Entry 5MFQ (X-ray diffraction, 1.90 A resolution); this record covers chains A and B.

Chain A (and B):
Protein: Glutamate receptor ionotropic, kainate 1
Source organism: Rattus norvegicus
Notes: chain B of this document is another copy of the same molecule, construct and numbering; everything in this record applies to it too
Reference sequence: P22756 (GRIK1_RAT), isoform P22756-2; residue numbers follow UniProt; this construct covers 430-544, 667-805
Chain sequence (257 residues; each row starts with the number of its first residue; note: 120 numbers in that range are skipped by the numbering (no residue carries them; nothing is unmodelled there)):
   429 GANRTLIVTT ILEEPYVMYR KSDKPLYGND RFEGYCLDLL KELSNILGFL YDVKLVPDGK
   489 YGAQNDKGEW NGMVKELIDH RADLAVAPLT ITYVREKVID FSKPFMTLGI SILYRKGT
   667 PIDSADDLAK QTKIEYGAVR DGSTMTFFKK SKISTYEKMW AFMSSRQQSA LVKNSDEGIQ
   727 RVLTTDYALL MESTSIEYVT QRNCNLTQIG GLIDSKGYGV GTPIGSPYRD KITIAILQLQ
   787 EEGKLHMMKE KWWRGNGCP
Disordered / not traced: 429-431, 805 (chain B: 429-431)
Differences from the reference sequence: cloning artifact (429); conflict Gly462 (Ala in P22756); linker (545-546)
Disulfide bonds: Cys750-Cys804

How chain A and chain B interact:
Contacting residue pairs - 36 pairs, chain A then chain B:
  Ile519(A) with Lys531(B); Leu783(B), hydrophobic
  Thr520(A) with Leu783(B); Glu787(B)
  Tyr521(A) with Ile780(B), hydrophobic; Leu783(B); Gln784(B); Glu787(B), hydrogen bond (backbone-side chain)
  Glu524(A) with Lys531(B), salt bridge; Thr779(B); Ile780(B); Leu783(B)
  Lys525(A) with Ile780(B)
  Phe529(A) with Lys531(B), hydrogen bond (backbone-side chain)
  Ser530(A) with Lys531(B)
  Lys531(A) with Glu524(B), salt bridge; Phe529(B), hydrogen bond (side chain-backbone); Ser530(B), hydrogen bond (side chain-backbone)
  Thr535(A) with Ser761(B)
  Phe693(A) with Glu787(B)
  Asp760(A) with Gln786(B)
  Ser761(A) with Gln786(B), hydrogen bond (backbone-side chain)
  Arg775(A) with Arg775(B); Asp776(B), salt bridge
  Asp776(A) with Arg775(B), salt bridge
  Thr779(A) with Glu524(B)
  Ile780(A) with Tyr521(B); Glu524(B)
  Leu783(A) with Thr520(B); Glu524(B)
  Gln784(A) with Tyr521(B)
  Gln786(A) with Asp760(B); Ser761(B), hydrogen bond (side chain-backbone)
  Glu787(A) with Thr520(B); Tyr521(B), hydrogen bond (side chain-backbone); Phe693(B)
Other interface residues (no listed pair), chain A (24 interface residues in all): Asp528, Pro532, Ile699, Glu788
Other interface residues (no listed pair), chain B (23 interface residues in all): Ile519, Lys525, Pro532, Thr535, Ile699, Glu788

Summary:
24 residues of chain A face 23 of chain B across their interface, with 7 hydrogen bonds and 4 salt bridges.
Polar contacts include Glu524(A)-Lys531(B), Arg775(A)-Asp776(B) and Tyr521(A)-Glu787(B).
Both chains are Glutamate receptor ionotropic, kainate 1 (Rattus norvegicus). Entry 5MFQ (Crystal structure of
the GluK1 ligand-binding domain in complex with kainate and BPAM-344 at 1.90 A ...) was determined by X-ray
diffraction, deposited together with 5MFV and 5MFW.
